Entry 4X7E (X-ray diffraction, 2.11 A resolution); this record covers chains A and B of the 4 polymer chains in the assembly.

# Chain A (and B)
Molecule: Capsid protein
Notes: chain B of this document is another copy of the same molecule, construct and numbering; everything in this record applies to it too
UniProtKB: Q5F4T5 (Q5F4T5_9CALI); residues 224-538 here = UniProt positions 224-538
Sequence (315 residues; each row starts with the number of its first residue):
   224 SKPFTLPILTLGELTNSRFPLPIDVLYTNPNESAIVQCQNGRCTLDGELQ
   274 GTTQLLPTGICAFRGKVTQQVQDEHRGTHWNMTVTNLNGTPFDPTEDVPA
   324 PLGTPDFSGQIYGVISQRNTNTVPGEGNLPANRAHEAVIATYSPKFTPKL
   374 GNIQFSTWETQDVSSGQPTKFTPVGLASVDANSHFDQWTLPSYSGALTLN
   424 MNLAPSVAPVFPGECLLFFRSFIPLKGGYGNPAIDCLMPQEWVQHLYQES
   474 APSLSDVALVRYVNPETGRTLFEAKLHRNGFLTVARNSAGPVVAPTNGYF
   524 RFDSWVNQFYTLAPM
Disordered / not traced: 295-298, 344-350 (chain B: 295-299, 344-351)

# Interface between chain A and chain B
Residue-residue contacts (84):
  Pro230(A) with Gln471(B)
  Ile231(A) with Gln471(B), hydrogen bond (backbone-side chain)
  Leu232(A) with Leu278(B), hydrophobic; Gln471(B)
  Gly235(A) with Leu279(B)
  Glu236(A) with Leu278(B); Leu279(B); Tyr470(B), hydrogen bond
  Leu237(A) with Leu279(B)
  Thr238(A) with Leu279(B); Pro280(B); Thr281(B)
  Pro243(A) with Thr281(B)
  Leu244(A) with Thr281(B); Lys393(B)
  Pro245(A) with Thr281(B)
  Leu278(A) with Leu232(B), hydrophobic; Glu236(B)
  Leu279(A) with Gly235(B); Glu236(B); Leu237(B); Thr238(B)
  Pro280(A) with Thr238(B); Pro280(B), hydrophobic
  Thr281(A) with Pro243(B); Leu244(B); Pro245(B)
  Tyr335(A) with Val337(B)
  Val337(A) with Tyr335(B); Val397(B), hydrophobic
  Ser339(A) with Pro447(B)
  Arg341(A) with Ile446(B), hydrogen bond (side chain-backbone); Pro447(B); Leu448(B); Gly453(B), hydrogen bond (side chain-backbone); Asn454(B), hydrogen bond; Pro455(B)
  Leu352(A) with Tyr452(B); Gly453(B)
  Pro353(A) with Tyr452(B); Gly453(B), hydrogen bond (backbone-backbone)
  Ala354(A) with Gly451(B); Tyr452(B), hydrophobic
  Asn355(A) with Leu448(B); Gly450(B); Gly451(B), hydrogen bond (backbone-backbone); Gly453(B), hydrogen bond (side chain-backbone)
  Arg356(A) with Leu448(B); Lys449(B)
  Ala357(A) with Leu448(B); Lys449(B), hydrogen bond (backbone-side chain)
  His358(A) with Lys449(B)
  Glu359(A) with Glu359(B)
  Lys393(A) with Leu244(B); Pro447(B)
  Val397(A) with Val337(B), hydrophobic
  Ile446(A) with Arg341(B), hydrogen bond (backbone-side chain)
  Pro447(A) with Ser339(B); Arg341(B); Lys393(B)
  Leu448(A) with Arg341(B); Asn355(B); Arg356(B); Ala357(B)
  Lys449(A) with Arg356(B); Ala357(B), hydrogen bond (side chain-backbone); His358(B)
  Gly450(A) with Asn355(B)
  Gly451(A) with Ala354(B); Asn355(B), hydrogen bond (backbone-backbone)
  Tyr452(A) with Leu352(B); Pro353(B); Ala354(B), hydrophobic
  Gly453(A) with Arg341(B), hydrogen bond (backbone-side chain); Pro353(B), hydrogen bond (backbone-backbone); Asn355(B), hydrogen bond (backbone-side chain)
  Asn454(A) with Arg341(B), hydrogen bond
  Pro455(A) with Arg341(B)
  Glu464(A) with Gln467(B)
  Gln467(A) with Glu464(B)
  Tyr470(A) with Glu236(B), hydrogen bond
  Gln471(A) with Pro230(B); Ile231(B), hydrogen bond (side chain-backbone); Leu232(B)
Other interface residues (no listed pair), chain A (45 interface residues in all): Arg287, Thr395, Phe445
Other interface residues (no listed pair), chain B (45 interface residues in all): Arg287, Thr395, Phe445

# Overview
The chain A/chain B interface involves 45 residues from each chain, with 18 hydrogen bonds. Polar pairs
include Ile231(A)-Gln471(B), Glu236(A)-Tyr470(B) and Arg341(A)-Ile446(B).
Both chains are Capsid protein. Entry 4X7E (Crystal structure of norovirus GII.10 P domain in complex with
Nano-85) was determined by X-ray diffraction (same publication as 4X7C, 4X7D and 4X7F).
